Entry 1P2C (X-ray diffraction, 2.00 A resolution); this record covers chains B and C of the 3 polymer chains in the assembly.

== Chain B ==
Protein: heavy chain VH+CH1 anti-lysozyme antibody F10.6.6
Organism: Mus musculus
Notes: antibody fragment or engineered binder
Sequence (218 residues; numbered 301 to 518; the number before each row is that of its first residue):
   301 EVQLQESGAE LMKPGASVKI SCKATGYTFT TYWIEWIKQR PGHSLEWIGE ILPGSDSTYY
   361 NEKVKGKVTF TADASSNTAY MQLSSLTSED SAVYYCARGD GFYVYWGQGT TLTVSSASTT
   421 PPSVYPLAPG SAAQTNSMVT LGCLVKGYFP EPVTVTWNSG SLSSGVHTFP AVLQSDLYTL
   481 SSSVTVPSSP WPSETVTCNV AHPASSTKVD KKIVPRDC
Disordered / not traced: 431-436, 517-518
Cystine bridges: Cys322-Cys396, Cys443-Cys498

== Chain C ==
Protein: Lysozyme C
Organism: Gallus gallus
Notes: EC 3.2.1.17
UniProtKB: P00698 (LYSC_CHICK); residues 601-729 here correspond to UniProt positions 19-147 (UniProt number = residue number - 582)
Sequence (129 residues; each row starts with the number of its first residue):
   601 KVFGRCELAA AMKRHGLDNY RGYSLGNWVC AAKFESNFNT QATNRNTDGS TDYGILQINS
   661 RWWCNDGRTP GSRNLCNIPC SALLSSDITA SVNCAKKIVS DGNGMNAWVA WRNRCKGTDV
   721 QAWIRGCRL
UniProt features mapped onto this chain:
  - active site: Glu635, Asp652
  - binding site (substrate): Asp701
Cystine bridges: Cys606-Cys727, Cys630-Cys715, Cys664-Cys680, Cys676-Cys694
What the authors report for this chain:
  - conformationally variable residues: Thr647

== Chain B / chain C interface ==
Contacting residue pairs (24; chain B residue first):
  Thr330(B) with Ser681(C), hydrogen bond (backbone-side chain)
  Thr331(B) with Asn665(C); Asp666(C); Pro679(C)
  Tyr332(B) with Gly667(C)
  Trp333(B) with Arg645(C); Tyr653(C), hydrogen bond; Arg668(C)
  Glu335(B) with Arg668(C), salt bridge
  Glu350(B) with Arg645(C), salt bridge; Arg668(C), salt bridge
  Leu352(B) with Ser681(C); Leu684(C), hydrophobic
  Ser355(B) with Gln641(C), hydrogen bond (backbone-side chain); Leu684(C)
  Asp356(B) with Gln641(C)
  Ser357(B) with Thr643(C); Leu684(C)
  Tyr359(B) with Arg645(C)
  Gly399(B) with Gly667(C); Arg668(C)
  Asp400(B) with Gly667(C); Arg668(C)
  Gly401(B) with Arg668(C)
Also at the interface, not in a pair above, chain B (15 interface residues in all): Thr358
The authors on this interface:
  - residue pairs: Trp333(B)-Arg668(C) (hydrophobic contact), Glu350(B)-Arg668(C) (salt bridge)
  - epitope / paratope residues, chain B: Thr331(B), Trp333(B), Glu350(B), Leu352(B), Tyr359(B), Asp400(B)
  - epitope / paratope residues, chain C: Arg668(C)

== In short ==
The interface between chain B and chain C involves 15 residues on one side and 11 on the other, with 3
hydrogen bonds and 3 salt bridges. Polar contacts include Glu335(B)-Arg668(C), Glu350(B)-Arg645(C) and
Glu350(B)-Arg668(C). The authors report a hydrophobic contact between Trp333(B) and Arg668(C); a salt bridge
between Glu350(B) and Arg668(C). From the paper: epitope/paratope residues Thr331(B), Trp333(B) and Arg668(C)
among others; conformational variability at Thr647(C).
Chain B is heavy chain VH+CH1 anti-lysozyme antibody F10.6.6 (Mus musculus) and chain C is Lysozyme C (Gallus
gallus); the structure, crystal structure analysis of an anti-lysozyme antibody, was determined by X-ray
diffraction.
